PDB entry 2ZCY | X-ray diffraction, 2.90 A resolution | chains E and F of the 28 polymer chains in the assembly

Chain E:
Molecule: Proteasome component PRE5
From: Saccharomyces cerevisiae
Notes: EC 3.4.25.1
UniProtKB: P40302 (PSA1_YEAST); the construct has insertions or renumbered stretches relative to UniProt, so the offset changes along the chain: 3-60 = UniProt 1-58; 63-180 = UniProt 59-176; 183-204 = UniProt 183-204; 210-233 = UniProt 211-234
Amino-acid sequence (234 residues; numbered 3 to 233 plus 10 insertion-coded residues; 7 numbers in that range are skipped by the numbering (no residue carries them; nothing is unmodelled there); the number before each row is that of its first residue; a row labelled like 18A-18F holds insertion residues (18A, then the next letters in order)):
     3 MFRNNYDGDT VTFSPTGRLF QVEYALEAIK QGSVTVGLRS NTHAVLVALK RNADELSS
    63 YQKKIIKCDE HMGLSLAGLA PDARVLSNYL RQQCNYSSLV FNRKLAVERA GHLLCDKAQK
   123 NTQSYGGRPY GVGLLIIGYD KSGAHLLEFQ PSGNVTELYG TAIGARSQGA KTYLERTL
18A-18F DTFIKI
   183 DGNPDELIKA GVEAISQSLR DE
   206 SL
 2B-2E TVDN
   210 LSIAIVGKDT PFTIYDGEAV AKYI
Disordered / not traced: 3
UniProt features mapped onto this chain:
  - modified residue: Ser16 (Phosphoserine)
  - cross-link: Lys191 (Glycyl lysine isopeptide (Lys-Gly) (interchain with G-Cter in ubiquitin))

Chain F:
Molecule: Proteasome component C1
From: Saccharomyces cerevisiae
Notes: EC 3.4.25.1
UniProtKB: P21242 (PSA3_YEAST); the construct lacks a stretch of the UniProt sequence and is renumbered around it, so the offset changes along the chain: 2-180 = UniProt 2-180; 184-199 = UniProt 187-202; 201-206 = UniProt 203-208; 207-218 = UniProt 211-222; 1 more segments
Amino-acid sequence (287 residues; numbered 2 to 281 plus 11 insertion-coded residues; 4 numbers in that range are skipped by the numbering (no residue carries them; nothing is unmodelled there); the number before each row is that of its first residue; a row labelled like 18A-18F holds insertion residues (18A, then the next letters in order)):
     2 TSIGTGYDLS NSVFSPDGRN FQVEYAVKAV ENGTTSIGIK CNDGVVFAVE KLITSKLLVP
    62 QKNVKIQVVD RHIGCVYSGL IPDGRHLVNR GREEAASFKK LYKTPIPIPA FADRLGQYVQ
   122 AHTLYNSVRP FGVSTIFGGV DKNGAHLYML EPSGSYWGYK GAATGKGRQS AKAELEKLV
18A-18F DHHPEG
   184 LSAREAVKQA AKIIYL
   201 AHEDNK
20B-20C EK
   207 DFELEISWCS LS
21A-21C ETN
   219 GLHKFVKGDL LQEAIDFAQK EINGDDDEDE DDSDNVMSSD DENAPVATNA NATTDQEGDI
   279 HLE
Disordered / not traced: 2-4, 242-281
UniProt features mapped onto this chain:
  - modified residue: Thr2 (N-acetylthreonine)

Chain E / chain F interface:
Pairs across the interface - 59 pairs, chain E then chain F:
  Asn7(E) - Leu10(F)
  Tyr8(E) - Asp9(F)  hydrogen bond
  Tyr8(E) - Leu10(F)  hydrophobic
  Thr12(E) - Arg130(F)
  Val13(E) - Gln23(F)
  Val13(E) - Asn127(F)
  Val13(E) - Ser128(F)
  Val13(E) - Val129(F)
  Val13(E) - Arg130(F)
  Thr14(E) - Leu10(F)
  Thr14(E) - Gln23(F)
  Phe15(E) - Gln23(F)  hydrogen bond (backbone-side chain)
  Phe15(E) - Tyr26(F)
  Phe15(E) - Ala27(F)  hydrophobic
  Phe15(E) - Arg130(F)
  Phe15(E) - Pro131(F)
  Ser16(E) - Tyr26(F)
  Pro17(E) - Tyr26(F)  hydrophobic
  Pro17(E) - Lys29(F)
  Thr18(E) - Lys29(F)
  Gly19(E) - Tyr26(F)
  Gly19(E) - Lys29(F)
  Gly19(E) - Ala30(F)
  Leu21(E) - Arg130(F)
  His114(E) - Arg86(F)
  Cys117(E) - Arg86(F)
  Asp118(E) - Arg86(F)  salt bridge
  Asp118(E) - Asn90(F)
  Gln121(E) - Pro83(F)
  Gln121(E) - Asp84(F)
  Gln121(E) - His87(F)
  Thr124(E) - Arg130(F)  hydrogen bond (backbone-side chain)
  Gln125(E) - His87(F)
  Gln125(E) - His123(F)
  Gln125(E) - Val129(F)
  Gln125(E) - Arg130(F)  hydrogen bond (backbone-backbone)
  Gln125(E) - Phe132(F)
  Tyr127(E) - Ser128(F)  hydrogen bond (backbone-backbone)
  Ser154(E) - Pro83(F)
  Gly155(E) - Pro83(F)
  Asn156(E) - Pro83(F)
  Thr158(E) - Asn64(F)
  Glu159(E) - Leu59(F)
  Glu159(E) - Val60(F)  hydrogen bond (backbone-backbone)
  Glu159(E) - Lys63(F)
  Glu159(E) - Asn64(F)  hydrogen bond (backbone-side chain)
  Leu160(E) - Leu58(F)
  Leu160(E) - Leu59(F)  hydrophobic
  Leu160(E) - Val60(F)
  Tyr161(E) - Lys57(F)
  Tyr161(E) - Leu58(F)  hydrogen bond (backbone-backbone)
  Tyr161(E) - Leu59(F)
  Tyr161(E) - Val60(F)  hydrophobic
  Tyr161(E) - Pro61(F)
  Gly162(E) - Leu58(F)
  Lys173(E) - Leu58(F)
  Glu177(E) - Ser56(F)  hydrogen bond
  Glu177(E) - Lys57(F)
  Leu180(E) - Lys57(F)
Interface residues without a listed pair, chain E (33 interface residues in all): Arg41, Glu110, Ser126, Leu176
Interface residues without a listed pair, chain F (30 interface residues in all): Leu81, Ile82, Gly133

Summary:
33 residues of chain E and 30 residues of chain F are in contact; the contacts include 9 hydrogen bonds and 1
salt bridge. Polar pairs include Asp118(E)-Arg86(F), Tyr8(E)-Asp9(F) and Phe15(E)-Gln23(F).
Chain E is Proteasome component PRE5 and chain F is Proteasome component C1, both from Saccharomyces
cerevisiae; the structure, yeast 20S proteasome:syringolin A-complex, was determined by X-ray diffraction
together with 3BDM from the same study.
